PDB entry 4IB9 | X-ray diffraction, 2.20 A resolution | chain A

# Chain A
Molecule: beta-lactoglobulin
From: Bos taurus
UniProt: P02754 (LACB_BOVIN); residues 1-162 here correspond to UniProt positions 17-178 (UniProt number = residue number + 16)
Chain sequence (162 residues; row label = number of the first residue in the row):
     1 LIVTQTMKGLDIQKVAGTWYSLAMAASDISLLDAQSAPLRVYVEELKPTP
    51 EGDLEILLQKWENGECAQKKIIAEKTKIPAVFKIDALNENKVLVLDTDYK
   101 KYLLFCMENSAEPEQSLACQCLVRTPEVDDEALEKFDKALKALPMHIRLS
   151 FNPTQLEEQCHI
Disordered / not traced: 113-114
Disulfide bonds: Cys-66/Cys-160, Cys-106/Cys-119

# Overview
Chain A is beta-lactoglobulin (Bos taurus); the structure, Bovine beta-lactoglobulin (isoform B) in complex
with dodecyltrimethylammonium (DTAC), was determined by X-ray diffraction (same publication as 4IB6, 4IB7,
4IB8 and 4IBA).
